3LNF - chain A; structure by X-ray diffraction, 2.50 A resolution.

[Chain A]
Molecule: Cadherin-1
Organism: Mus musculus
Reference sequence: P09803 (CADH1_MOUSE); residues 1-213 here correspond to UniProt positions 157-369 (UniProt number = residue number + 156)
Sequence (213 residues; each row starts with the number of its first residue):
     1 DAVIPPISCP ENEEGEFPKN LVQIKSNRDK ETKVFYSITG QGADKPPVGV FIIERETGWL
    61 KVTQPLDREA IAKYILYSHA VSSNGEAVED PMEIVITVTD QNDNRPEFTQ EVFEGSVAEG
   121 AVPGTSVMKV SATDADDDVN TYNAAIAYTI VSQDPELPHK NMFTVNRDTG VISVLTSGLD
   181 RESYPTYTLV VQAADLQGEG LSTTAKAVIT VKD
Not modelled in the structure: 1-2
Construct notes: engineered mutation Ala2 (Trp158 in P09803), Glu14 (Lys170 in P09803)
Curated features (UniProtKB/Swiss-Prot):
  - binding site (Ca(2+)): Asp103, Asp134
  - glycosylation: Ser126 (O-linked (Man...) serine), Ser131 (O-linked (Man...) serine), Thr204 (O-linked (Man...) threonine)
Ion coordination: Ca2+ site 1: Glu11, Asp67, Glu69, Asp103; Ca2+ site 2: Glu11, Glu69, Asp100, Gln101, Asp103, Asp136; Ca2+ site 3: Asn102, Asn104, Asp134, Asp136, Asn143, Asp195
From the paper describing this entry:
  - mutagenesis - K14E: abolished binding to wild-type E-cadherin EC1-2
  - mutagenesis - W2A: decreased expression

[In short]
The Ca2+ site 1 is built by Glu11, Asp67, Glu69 and Asp103. The Ca2+ site 2 is built by Glu11, Glu69, Asp100,
Gln101, Asp103 and Asp136. From UniProt: Ca2+-binding residues Asp103 and Asp134. The paper reports that K14E
abolishes binding to wild-type E-cadherin EC1-2; W2A reduces expression.
Chain A is Cadherin-1 (Mus musculus); the structure, Crystal structure of E-cadherin EC12 K14EW2A, was
determined by X-ray diffraction together with 3LND, 3LNE, 3LNG, 3LNH and 3LNI from the same study.
